PDB entry 4Z33 | X-ray diffraction, 2.45 A resolution | chains A and C

[Chain A]
Protein: Syntenin-1
Organism: Homo sapiens
UniProtKB: O00560 (SDCB1_HUMAN); numbering as in UniProt (aligned over 111-275)
Chain sequence (166 residues; each row starts with the number of its first residue):
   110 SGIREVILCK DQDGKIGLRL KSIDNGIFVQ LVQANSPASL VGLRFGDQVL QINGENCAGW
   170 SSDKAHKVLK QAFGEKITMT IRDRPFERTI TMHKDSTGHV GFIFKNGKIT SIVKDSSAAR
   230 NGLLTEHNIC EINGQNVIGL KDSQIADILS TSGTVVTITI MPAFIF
Construct notes: expression tag (110)
Ligand contacts: D-myo-inositol-4,5-bisphosphate (IP2): Asn215, Lys250, Asp251, Ser252
UniProt features mapped onto this chain:
  - binding site (a 1,2-diacyl-sn-glycero-3-phospho-(1D-myo-inositol-4,5-bisphosphate)): Asn215, Lys250, Asp251
  - mutagenesis: Lys214 (K214A: Disruption of the cooperative binding of C-terminal peptides from FZD7 and phosphatidylinositol-4,5-bisphosphate ...), Asn215 (N215D: Disruption of the cooperative binding of C-terminal peptides from FZD7 and phosphatidylinositol-4,5-bisphosphate), Lys250 (K250A: Disruption of the cooperative binding of C-terminal peptides from FZD7 and phosphatidylinositol-4,5-bisphosphate ...)

[Chain C]
Protein: Lys-gly-glu-thr-ala-val
Chain sequence (6 residues; each row starts with the number of its first residue):
     1 KGETAV

[Chain A / chain C interface]
Pairs across the interface (19; chain A residue first):
  His208(A) - Val6(C)
  Val209(A) - Val6(C)  hydrogen bond (backbone-backbone)
  Gly210(A) - Val6(C)  hydrogen bond (backbone-backbone)
  Phe211(A) - Thr4(C)
  Phe211(A) - Ala5(C)
  Phe211(A) - Val6(C)  hydrogen bond (backbone-backbone)
  Ile212(A) - Glu3(C)
  Ile212(A) - Thr4(C)
  Ile212(A) - Ala5(C)  hydrophobic
  Phe213(A) - Glu3(C)
  Phe213(A) - Thr4(C)  hydrogen bond (backbone-backbone)
  Phe213(A) - Val6(C)  hydrophobic
  Lys214(A) - Lys1(C)
  Lys214(A) - Gly2(C)
  Thr219(A) - Glu3(C)  hydrogen bond
  Asp251(A) - Thr4(C)
  Ser252(A) - Lys1(C)  hydrogen bond
  Ala255(A) - Thr4(C)
  Leu258(A) - Val6(C)  hydrophobic
Also at the interface, not in a pair above, chain A (13 interface residues in all): Gly207

[In short]
The interface between chain A and chain C involves 13 residues on one side and 6 on the other, with 6 hydrogen
bonds. Among the polar pairs are Val209(A)-Val6(C), Thr219(A)-Glu3(C) and Ser252(A)-Lys1(C). Bound to chain A:
D-myo-inositol-4,5-bisphosphate.
Chain A is Syntenin-1 (Homo sapiens) and chain C is Lys-gly-glu-thr-ala-val; the structure, Crystal structure
of the syntenin PDZ1 and PDZ2 tandem in complex with the Frizzled 7 C-terminal ..., was determined by X-ray
diffraction.
